5AEL - chains A and B; structure by X-ray diffraction, 2.60 A resolution.

# Chain A (and B)
Protein: Farnesyl pyrophosphate synthase
Source organism: Trypanosoma brucei
Notes: EC 2.5.1.10; chain B of this document is another copy of the same molecule, construct and numbering; everything in this record applies to it too
UniProt: Q86C09 (Q86C09_9TRYP); residues 1-367 here = UniProt positions 1-367
Sequence (367 residues; row label = number of the first residue in the row):
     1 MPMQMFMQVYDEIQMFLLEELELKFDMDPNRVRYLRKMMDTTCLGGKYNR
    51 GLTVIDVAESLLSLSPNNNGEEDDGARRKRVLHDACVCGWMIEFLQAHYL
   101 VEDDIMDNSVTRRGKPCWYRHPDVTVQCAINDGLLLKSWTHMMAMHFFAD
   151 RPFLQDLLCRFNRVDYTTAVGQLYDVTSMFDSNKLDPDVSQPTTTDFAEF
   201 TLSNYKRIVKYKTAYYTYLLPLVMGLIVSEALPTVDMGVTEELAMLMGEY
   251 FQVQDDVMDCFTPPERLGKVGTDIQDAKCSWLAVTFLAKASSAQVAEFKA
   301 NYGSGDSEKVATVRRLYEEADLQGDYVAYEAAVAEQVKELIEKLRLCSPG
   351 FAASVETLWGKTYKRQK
Disordered / not traced: 64-73
Metal / ion sites: Mg2+ site 1: Asp103, Asp107 (together with QAF); Mg2+ site 2: Asp255 (together with QAF)
Residues lining bound ligands: QAF ({2-[3-(hex-1-yn-1-yl)pyridinium-1-yl]ethane-1,1-diyl}bis(phosphonate)): His98, Tyr99, Leu100, Asp103, Met106, Asp107, Arg112, Lys137, Asp165, Thr168, Ala169, Gln172, Asp175, Lys212, Thr213, Tyr216, Gln252, Asp255, Lys269, Asp273

# How chain A and chain B interact
Residue-residue contacts (125):
  Glu20(A) - Arg163(B)  salt bridge
  Leu21(A) - Tyr166(B)
  Leu21(A) - Val170(B)  hydrophobic
  Lys24(A) - Tyr211(B)  hydrogen bond (backbone-side chain)
  Phe25(A) - Tyr166(B)  hydrophobic
  Phe25(A) - Thr167(B)
  Phe25(A) - Val170(B)  hydrophobic
  Phe25(A) - Tyr174(B)  hydrogen bond (backbone-side chain)
  Phe25(A) - Tyr211(B)
  Asp26(A) - Tyr174(B)
  Asp26(A) - Arg207(B)  hydrogen bond (backbone-side chain)
  Asp26(A) - Tyr211(B)
  Met27(A) - Leu173(B)  hydrophobic
  Met27(A) - Tyr174(B)  hydrogen bond (backbone-side chain)
  Met27(A) - Arg207(B)
  Asp28(A) - Arg207(B)  salt bridge
  Asn30(A) - Ser182(B)  hydrogen bond (side chain-backbone)
  Asn30(A) - Asn183(B)
  Arg31(A) - Tyr174(B)
  Arg31(A) - Thr177(B)  hydrogen bond
  Arg31(A) - Ser182(B)
  Arg31(A) - Leu185(B)
  Arg31(A) - Arg207(B)
  Arg33(A) - Asn183(B)  hydrogen bond (side chain-backbone)
  Arg33(A) - Leu185(B)
  Tyr34(A) - Leu185(B)  hydrophobic
  Tyr34(A) - Pro187(B)
  Leu35(A) - Leu173(B)  hydrophobic
  Lys37(A) - Asp186(B)  salt bridge
  Lys37(A) - Pro187(B)
  Lys37(A) - Asp188(B)  salt bridge
  Glu102(A) - Ile130(B)
  Ile105(A) - Ile130(B)  hydrophobic
  Met106(A) - Gln127(B)
  Met106(A) - Ile130(B)  hydrophobic
  Met106(A) - Asn131(B)
  Trp118(A) - Pro187(B)  hydrophobic
  His121(A) - Pro187(B)
  His121(A) - Asp188(B)  salt bridge
  Pro122(A) - Pro187(B)
  Pro122(A) - Asp188(B)
  Pro122(A) - Ser190(B)
  Asp123(A) - Asp186(B)
  Asp123(A) - Pro187(B)  hydrogen bond (backbone-backbone)
  Asp123(A) - Val189(B)
  Val124(A) - Pro187(B)  hydrophobic
  Thr125(A) - Phe180(B)
  Gln127(A) - Met106(B)
  Cys128(A) - Val176(B)  hydrophobic
  Ile130(A) - Glu102(B)
  Ile130(A) - Ile105(B)  hydrophobic
  Asn131(A) - Met106(B)
  Asn131(A) - Ala169(B)  hydrogen bond (side chain-backbone)
  Asn131(A) - Gln172(B)
  Asn131(A) - Leu173(B)
  Leu134(A) - Leu134(B)  hydrophobic
  Leu135(A) - Tyr166(B)  hydrophobic
  Leu135(A) - Ala169(B)  hydrophobic
  Leu135(A) - Val170(B)
  Ser138(A) - Asp165(B)
  Ser138(A) - Tyr166(B)
  Trp139(A) - Tyr166(B)  hydrogen bond
  His141(A) - Asn162(B)
  Met142(A) - Arg163(B)
  Met142(A) - Tyr166(B)  hydrophobic
  Met145(A) - Cys159(B)
  Met145(A) - Asn162(B)
  Gln155(A) - Gln155(B)
  Cys159(A) - Met145(B)  hydrophobic
  Asn162(A) - His141(B)
  Asn162(A) - Met145(B)
  Arg163(A) - Glu20(B)  salt bridge
  Arg163(A) - Met142(B)
  Arg163(A) - Met145(B)
  Tyr166(A) - Leu21(B)
  Tyr166(A) - Phe25(B)  hydrophobic
  Tyr166(A) - Leu135(B)  hydrophobic
  Tyr166(A) - Ser138(B)
  Tyr166(A) - Trp139(B)  hydrogen bond
  Tyr166(A) - Met142(B)  hydrophobic
  Thr167(A) - Phe25(B)
  Ala169(A) - Asn131(B)  hydrogen bond (backbone-side chain)
  Ala169(A) - Leu135(B)  hydrophobic
  Val170(A) - Leu21(B)  hydrophobic
  Val170(A) - Phe25(B)  hydrophobic
  Val170(A) - Leu135(B)
  Gln172(A) - Asn131(B)
  Leu173(A) - Met27(B)  hydrophobic
  Leu173(A) - Leu35(B)  hydrophobic
  Leu173(A) - Asn131(B)
  Tyr174(A) - Phe25(B)  hydrogen bond (side chain-backbone)
  Tyr174(A) - Asp26(B)
  Tyr174(A) - Met27(B)
  Tyr174(A) - Arg31(B)
  Val176(A) - Cys128(B)  hydrophobic
  Thr177(A) - Arg31(B)  hydrogen bond
  Phe180(A) - Thr125(B)
  Ser182(A) - Asn30(B)  hydrogen bond
  Ser182(A) - Arg31(B)
  Asn183(A) - Asn30(B)
  Asn183(A) - Arg33(B)  hydrogen bond (backbone-side chain)
  Leu185(A) - Arg33(B)  hydrogen bond (backbone-side chain)
  Leu185(A) - Tyr34(B)  hydrophobic
  Asp186(A) - Lys37(B)  salt bridge
  Asp186(A) - Asp123(B)
  Pro187(A) - Tyr34(B)
  Pro187(A) - Lys37(B)
  Pro187(A) - Trp118(B)  hydrophobic
  Pro187(A) - His121(B)
  Pro187(A) - Pro122(B)
  Pro187(A) - Asp123(B)  hydrogen bond (backbone-backbone)
  Pro187(A) - Val124(B)  hydrophobic
  Asp188(A) - Lys37(B)  salt bridge
  Asp188(A) - His121(B)  salt bridge
  Asp188(A) - Pro122(B)
  Val189(A) - Asp123(B)
  Ser190(A) - Pro122(B)  hydrogen bond (side chain-backbone)
  Ser190(A) - Asp123(B)
  Arg207(A) - Asp26(B)  hydrogen bond (side chain-backbone)
  Arg207(A) - Met27(B)
  Arg207(A) - Asp28(B)  salt bridge
  Arg207(A) - Arg31(B)
  Tyr211(A) - Lys24(B)  hydrogen bond (side chain-backbone)
  Tyr211(A) - Phe25(B)
  Tyr211(A) - Asp26(B)
Other interface residues (no listed pair), chain A (64 interface residues in all): His98, Asp132, Leu154, Asp165, Ser178, Lys184, Glu199
Other interface residues (no listed pair), chain B (64 interface residues in all): His98, Asp132, Leu154, Leu158, Ser178, Glu199

# Overview
Chain A and chain B each contribute 64 residues to their interface; the contacts include 21 hydrogen bonds and
10 salt bridges. Polar pairs include Glu20(A)-Arg163(B), Asp28(A)-Arg207(B) and Lys37(A)-Asp186(B). Bound to
chain A: compound QAF. Asp103(A) and Asp107(A) form the Mg2+ site 1.
Both chains are Farnesyl pyrophosphate synthase (Trypanosoma brucei). Entry 5AEL (T. Brucei Farnesyl
Diphosphate Synthase Complexed with Bisphosphonate BPH-597) was determined by X-ray diffraction together with
5AFX and 5AHU from the same study.
